Entry 3QYN (X-ray diffraction, 2.50 A resolution); this record covers chains C and D of the 6 polymer chains in the assembly.

== Chain C (and D) ==
Protein: Tumor protein 63
Source organism: Homo sapiens
Notes: fragment: DNA binding domain; chain D of this document is another copy of the same molecule, construct and numbering; everything in this record applies to it too
UniProt: Q9H3D4 (P63_HUMAN); residues 127-323 here correspond to UniProt positions 166-362 (UniProt number = residue number + 39)
Chain sequence (203 residues; row label = number of the first residue in the row):
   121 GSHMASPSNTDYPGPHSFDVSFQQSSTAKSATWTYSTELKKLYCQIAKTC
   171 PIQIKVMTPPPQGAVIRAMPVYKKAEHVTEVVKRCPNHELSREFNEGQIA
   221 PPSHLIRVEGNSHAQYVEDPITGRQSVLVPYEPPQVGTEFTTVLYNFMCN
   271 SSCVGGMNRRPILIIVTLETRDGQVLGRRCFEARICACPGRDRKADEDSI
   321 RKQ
Disordered / not traced: 121-124, 321-323 (chain D: 121-123, 144-150, 321-323)
Sequence notes: expression tag (121-126)
Bound ions: Zn2+: Cys205, His208, Cys269, Cys273
From the paper describing this entry:
  - binding site for the 22-nt DNA strand: Ala307, Cys308, Arg311
  - specificity-determining residues: Arg311
  - binding site for the 22-nt DNA strand: Ser272, Arg279, Arg304
  - disease-associated variants - H208Y, C269Y, C273Y: decreased stability (proposed by the authors, not directly observed)
  - post-translational modification sites: Lys193, Lys194 (citing earlier work)
  - disease-associated variants - K193E, K194E: unchanged stability (proposed by the authors, not directly observed)

== Interface between chain C and chain D ==
Contacting residue pairs (7; chain C residue first):
  Pro206(C) with Asn207(D)
  Asn207(C) with Pro206(D); Asn207(D), hydrogen bond (side chain-backbone); Val274(D), hydrogen bond (side chain-backbone); Gly275(D)
  Val274(C) with Asn207(D)
  Gly275(C) with Asn207(D)
Other interface residues (no listed pair), chain C (5 interface residues in all): Leu210
Other interface residues (no listed pair), chain D (6 interface residues in all): Cys205, Leu210

== Summary ==
5 residues of chain C face 6 of chain D across their interface, with 2 hydrogen bonds. Polar contacts include
Asn207(C)-Asn207(D) and Asn207(C)-Val274(D). The paper reports a binding site for the 22-nt DNA strand at
Ala307(C), Cys308(C) and Arg311(C) among others; H208Y, C269Y and C273Y of chain C reduce stability; 5
substitutions were tested in all.
Both chains are Tumor protein 63 (Homo sapiens). Entry 3QYN (Structure of p63 DNA Binding Domain in Complex
with a 22 Base Pair A/T Rich Response ...) was determined by X-ray diffraction, deposited together with 3QYM.
